8FXZ - chains A and H of the 14 polymer chains in the assembly; structure by electron microscopy, 2.86 A resolution.

== Chain A ==
Molecule: CPXV040 protein
Source organism: Cowpox virus (Brighton Red)
UniProt: Q8QN22 (Q8QN22_CWPXB); numbering as in UniProt (aligned over 18-220)
Sequence (206 residues; each row starts with the number of its first residue):
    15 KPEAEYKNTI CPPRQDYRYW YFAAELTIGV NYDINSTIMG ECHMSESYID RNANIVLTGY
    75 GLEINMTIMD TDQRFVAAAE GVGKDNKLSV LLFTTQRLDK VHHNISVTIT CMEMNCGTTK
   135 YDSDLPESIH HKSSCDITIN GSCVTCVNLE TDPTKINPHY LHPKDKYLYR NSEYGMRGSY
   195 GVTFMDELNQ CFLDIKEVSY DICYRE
Unresolved in the structure: 15-17
Cystine bridges: Cys56-Cys217, Cys125-Cys157, Cys160-Cys205
Construct notes: expression tag (15-17)
Residues lining bound ligands:
  - N-acetylglucosamine (NAG; 2-acetamido-2-deoxy-beta-D-glucopyranose), molecule 1: Val70, Glu77, Asn79, Ser120
  - N-acetylglucosamine (NAG), molecule 2: His116, Asn118, Lys146, Ser148
  - N-acetylglucosamine (NAG), molecule 3: His176, Lys178, Asp179, Lys180, Tyr181

== Chain H ==
Molecule: T-lymphocyte activation antigen CD80
Source organism: Homo sapiens
UniProt: P33681 (CD80_HUMAN); residues 1-201 here correspond to UniProt positions 35-235 (UniProt number = residue number + 34)
Sequence (201 residues; each row starts with the number of its first residue):
     1 VIHVTKEVKE VATLSCGHNV SVEELAQTRI YWQKEKKMVL TMMSGDMNIW PEYKNRTIFD
    61 ITNNLSIVIL ALRPSDEGTY ECVVLKYEKD AFKREHLAEV TLSVKADFPT PSISDFEIPT
   121 SNIRRIICST SGGFPEPHLS WLENGEELNA INTTVSQDPE TELYAVSSKL DFNMTTNHSF
   181 MCLIKYGHLR VNQTFNWNTA K
Unresolved in the structure: 107-201
Cystine bridges: Cys16-Cys82
Construct notes: conflict Ala200 (Thr234 in P33681)
Swiss-Prot annotation at these positions:
  - glycosylation (N-linked (GlcNAc...) asparagine): Asn19, Asn55, Asn64, Asn152, Asn173, Asn177, Asn192, Asn198

== Interface between chain A and chain H ==
Pairs across the interface - 28 pairs, chain A then chain H:
  Tyr135(A) with Glu88(H), hydrogen bond; Ala91(H)
  Ser137(A) with Glu88(H), hydrogen bond; Lys93(H), hydrogen bond
  Asp138(A) with Lys93(H), hydrogen bond (backbone-side chain)
  Pro140(A) with Lys93(H)
  Ser142(A) with Arg94(H); His96(H), hydrogen bond (backbone-side chain); Leu97(H)
  Ile143(A) with Leu97(H)
  His145(A) with Glu95(H); His96(H), hydrogen bond
  Asn162(A) with Arg94(H), hydrogen bond
  Tyr188(A) with Glu99(H)
  Arg191(A) with Glu99(H), salt bridge
  Ser193(A) with Arg94(H), hydrogen bond; Leu97(H)
  Tyr194(A) with Arg94(H), hydrogen bond (backbone-side chain)
  Gly195(A) with Arg94(H)
  Val196(A) with Phe92(H)
  Thr197(A) with Phe92(H), hydrogen bond (backbone-backbone)
  Phe198(A) with Asp90(H); Ala91(H), hydrophobic
  Asp200(A) with Arg29(H), hydrogen bond (backbone-side chain)
  Glu201(A) with Arg29(H), hydrogen bond (backbone-side chain)
  Leu202(A) with Tyr31(H); Met38(H), hydrophobic
  Phe206(A) with Lys36(H)
Other interface residues (no listed pair), chain A (22 interface residues in all): Leu139, Met199
Other interface residues (no listed pair), chain H (20 interface residues in all): Ile2, His18, Met43, Leu85, Lys89, Ala98

== Overview ==
22 residues of chain A and 20 residues of chain H are in contact, with 12 hydrogen bonds and 1 salt bridge.
Polar pairs include Arg191(A)-Glu99(H), Tyr135(A)-Glu88(H) and Ser137(A)-Glu88(H). Bound to chain A: 3 copies
of N-acetylglucosamine.
Here chain A is CPXV040 protein (Cowpox virus (Brighton Red)) and chain H is T-lymphocyte activation antigen
CD80 (Homo sapiens). Entry 8FXZ (Cryo-EM structure of cowpox virus M2 in complex with human B7.1 (heptameric
ring)) was determined by electron microscopy.
